8G9S - chains D and O of the 15 polymer chains in the assembly; structure by electron microscopy, 3.40 A resolution.

Chain D:
Protein: Cas7
Organism: Neisseria lactamica
Reference sequence: A0A378VEU0 (A0A378VEU0_NEILA); residue numbers follow UniProt; this construct covers 2-283
Amino-acid sequence (283 residues; numbered 2 to 284; the number before each row is that of its first residue):
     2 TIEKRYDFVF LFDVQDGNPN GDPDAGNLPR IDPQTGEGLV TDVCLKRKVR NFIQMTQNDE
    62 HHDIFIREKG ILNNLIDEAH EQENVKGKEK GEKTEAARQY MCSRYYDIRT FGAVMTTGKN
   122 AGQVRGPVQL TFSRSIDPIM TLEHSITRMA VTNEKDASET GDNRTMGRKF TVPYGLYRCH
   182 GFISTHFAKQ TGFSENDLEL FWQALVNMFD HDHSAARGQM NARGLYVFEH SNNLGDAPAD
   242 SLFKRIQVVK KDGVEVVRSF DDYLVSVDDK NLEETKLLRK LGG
Sequence notes: expression tag (284)

Chain O:
Molecule: 42-nt RNA strand
Sequence (42 nucleotides; row label = number of the first residue in the row):
     1 AUUGAAACAG GGUCAGCUUG CCGUAGGUGG CAUCGCCCUC GU

How chain D and chain O interact:
Pairs across the interface - 37 pairs, chain D then chain O:
  Asn21(D) - U28(O)  phosphate contact
  Gly22(D) - G27(O)  sugar contact
  Gly22(D) - U28(O)  hydrogen bond to the phosphate
  Asp23(D) - G27(O)  hydrogen bond to the sugar
  Asp25(D) - G27(O)  base contact
  Asn28(D) - G27(O)  base contact
  Arg31(D) - G27(O)  salt bridge to the phosphate
  Val44(D) - A25(O)  sugar contact
  Val44(D) - G26(O)  sugar contact
  Lys47(D) - U24(O)  hydrogen bond to the phosphate
  Lys47(D) - A25(O)  salt bridge to the phosphate
  Arg48(D) - G26(O)  salt bridge to the phosphate
  Arg51(D) - A25(O)  salt bridge to the phosphate
  Gly113(D) - U24(O)  hydrogen bond to the phosphate
  Gly113(D) - A25(O)  phosphate contact
  Val115(D) - G23(O)  base contact
  Val115(D) - U24(O)  base contact
  Gln124(D) - G23(O)  base contact
  Val125(D) - G23(O)  hydrogen bond to the sugar
  Arg126(D) - G23(O)  salt bridge to the phosphate
  Arg126(D) - U24(O)  phosphate contact
  Gln130(D) - U24(O)  hydrogen bond to the phosphate
  Ile147(D) - C31(O)  base contact
  Ile147(D) - U33(O)  phosphate contact
  Thr148(D) - C31(O)  sugar contact
  Thr148(D) - A32(O)  hydrogen bond to the base
  Thr148(D) - U33(O)  hydrogen bond to the phosphate
  Arg149(D) - G30(O)  base contact
  Arg149(D) - C31(O)  hydrogen bond to the base
  Met150(D) - C31(O)  hydrogen bond to the sugar
  Met150(D) - A32(O)  phosphate contact
  Asn164(D) - U33(O)  hydrogen bond to the base
  Ser215(D) - G29(O)  hydrogen bond to the phosphate
  Ser215(D) - G30(O)  hydrogen bond to the phosphate
  Ala216(D) - G30(O)  hydrogen bond to the phosphate
  Ala217(D) - G29(O)  phosphate contact
  Arg218(D) - U28(O)  salt bridge to the phosphate
Other interface residues (no listed pair), chain D (35 interface residues in all): Asn19, Thr42, Cys45, Asn52, Ile67, Phe112, Ala114, Gly127, Ser146, Arg169
Other interface residues (no listed pair), chain O (13 interface residues in all): G20, C22

Summary:
The interface between chain D and chain O involves 35 residues on one side and 13 on the other; the contacts
include 14 hydrogen bonds and 6 salt bridges. Polar pairs include Thr148(D)-A32(O), Arg149(D)-C31(O) and
Asn164(D)-U33(O).
Here chain D is Cas7 (Neisseria lactamica) and chain O is a 42-nt RNA strand. Entry 8G9S (Exploiting
Activation and Inactivation Mechanisms in Type I-C CRISPR-Cas3 for Genome Editing Applications) was determined
by electron microscopy together with 8G9T, 8G9U, 8GAF, 8GAM and 8GAN from the same study.
